Entry 6JJL (X-ray diffraction, 4.20 A resolution (low resolution: residue-level contacts below are approximate; hydrogen-bond / salt-bridge calls are withheld)); this record covers chains D and J of the 18 polymer chains in the assembly.

[Chain D]
Protein: Periplasmic serine endoprotease DegP
From: Escherichia coli K-12
Notes: EC 3.4.21.107
UniProt: P0C0V0 (DEGP_ECOLI); residues 9-448 here correspond to UniProt positions 35-474 (UniProt number = residue number + 26)
Sequence (440 residues; each row starts with the number of its first residue):
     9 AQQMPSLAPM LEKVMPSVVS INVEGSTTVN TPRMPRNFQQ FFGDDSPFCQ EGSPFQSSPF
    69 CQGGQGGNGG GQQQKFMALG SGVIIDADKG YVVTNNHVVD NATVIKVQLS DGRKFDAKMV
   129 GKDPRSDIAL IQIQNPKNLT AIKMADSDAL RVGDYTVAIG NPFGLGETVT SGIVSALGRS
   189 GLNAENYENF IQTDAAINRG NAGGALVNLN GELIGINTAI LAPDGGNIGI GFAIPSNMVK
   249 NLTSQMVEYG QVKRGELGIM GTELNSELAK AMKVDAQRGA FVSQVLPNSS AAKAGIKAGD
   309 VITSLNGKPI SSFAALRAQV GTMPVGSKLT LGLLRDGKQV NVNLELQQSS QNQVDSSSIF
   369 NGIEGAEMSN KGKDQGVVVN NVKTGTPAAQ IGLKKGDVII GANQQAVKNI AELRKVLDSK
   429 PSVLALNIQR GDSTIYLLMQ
Unresolved in the structure: 9-10, 36-81, 358-361
Sequence notes: conflict A210 (Ser236 in P0C0V0)
Swiss-Prot annotation at these positions:
  - active site (Charge relay system): H105, D135
  - binding site (substrate): E32, H105, D135, T226 to A230, L265 to G269

[Chain J]
Protein: Cys-tyr-arg-lys-leu
Sequence (5 residues; each row starts with the number of its first residue):
   460 CYRKL

[Interface between chain D and chain J]
Contacting residue pairs (6):
  N206(D) with L464(J)
  R207(D) with L464(J)
  A210(D) with L464(J)
  T226(D) with L464(J)
  I228(D) with R462(J)
  A230(D) with R462(J)
Also at the interface, not in a pair above, chain D (13 interface residues in all): H105, L190, I205, G208, N209, A227, L229
Also at the interface, not in a pair above, chain J (5 interface residues in all): C460, Y461, K463

[Summary]
The interface between chain D and chain J involves 13 residues on one side and 5 on the other. From UniProt:
active-site residues H105(D) and D135(D) and 13 substrate-binding residues on chain D.
Here chain D is Periplasmic serine endoprotease DegP (Escherichia coli K-12) and chain J is
Cys-tyr-arg-lys-leu. Entry 6JJL (Crystal structure of the DegP dodecamer with a modulator) was determined by
X-ray diffraction (same publication as 6JJK and 6JJO).
